PDB entry 6B8P | X-ray diffraction, 2.20 A resolution | chains A and B

Chain A:
Protein: Potassium voltage-gated channel subfamily KQT member 4
Source organism: Homo sapiens
UniProtKB: P56696 (KCNQ4_HUMAN); residue numbers follow UniProt; this construct covers 325-367, 524-557
Sequence (82 residues; row label = number of the first residue in the row; note: 154 numbers in that range are skipped by the numbering (no residue carries them; nothing is unmodelled there)):
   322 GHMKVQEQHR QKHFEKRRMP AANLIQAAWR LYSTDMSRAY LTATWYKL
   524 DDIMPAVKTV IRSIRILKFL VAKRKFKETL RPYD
Unresolved in the structure: 322-323, 554-557
Sequence notes: expression tag (322-324); linker (368-369)
Swiss-Prot annotation at these positions:
  - region (Interaction with CALM): Ala-342 to Arg-351, Arg-535 to Phe-549
  - binding site (a 1,2-diacyl-sn-glycero-3-phospho-(1D-myo-inositol-4,5-bisphosphate)): His-330, Lys-333
  - mutagenesis: His-330 (H330A: Shifted activation curve of KCNQ4 toward positive potentials compared to wild-type; when associated with A-333. Decreased current density; when associated with A-333), Lys-333 (K333A: Shifted activation curve of KCNQ4 toward positive potentials compared to wild-type. No difference in current density ...), Ile-346 (I346A: Loss of CALM binding. Impaired location at plasma membrane. Decreased KCNQ4 channel current; I346D: Loss of CALM binding. Impaired location at plasma membrane. Loss of KCNQ4 channel current), Ser-536 (S536A: No difference in CALM binding compared to wild-type; when associated with A-540; S536D: Loss of CALM binding; when associated with D-540. Loss of location at plasma membrane ...), Leu-540 (L540A: No difference in CALM binding compared to wild-type; when associated with A-536; L540D: Loss of CALM binding; when associated with D-536. Loss of location at plasma membrane ...)
From the paper describing this entry:
  - mutagenesis - I346A: decreased localization
  - mutagenesis - S536A/L540A: unchanged binding to Calmodulin-1 (chain B)
  - mutagenesis - S536A/L540A: unchanged binding to Apo/CaM

Chain B:
Protein: Calmodulin-1
Source organism: Homo sapiens
UniProtKB: P0DP23 (CALM1_HUMAN); residues 0-148 here correspond to UniProt positions 1-149 (UniProt number = residue number + 1)
Sequence (149 residues; each row starts with the number of its first residue; numbering starts at 0):
     0 MADQLTEEQI AEFKEAFSLF DKDGDGTITT KELGTVMRSL GQNPTEAELQ DMINEVDADG
    60 NGTIDFPEFL TMMARKMKDT DSEEEIREAF RVFDKDGNGY ISAAELRHVM TNLGEKLTDE
   120 EVDEMIREAD IDGDGQVNYE EFVQMMTAK
Unresolved in the structure: 0-2, 148
Bound ions: Mg2+: Asp-20, Asp-22, Asp-24, Thr-26, Glu-31
Swiss-Prot annotation at these positions:
  - binding site (Ca(2+)): Asp-20, Asp-22, Asp-24, Thr-26, Glu-31, Asp-56, Asp-58, Asn-60, Thr-62, Glu-67, Asp-93, Asp-95, Asn-97, Tyr-99, Glu-104, Asp-129, Asp-131, Asp-133, Gln-135, Glu-140
  - modified residue: Ala-1 (N-acetylalanine), Lys-21 (N6-acetyllysine), Thr-44 (Phosphothreonine), Ser-81 (Phosphoserine), Lys-94 (N6-acetyllysine), Tyr-99 (Phosphotyrosine), Ser-101 (Phosphoserine), Thr-110 (Phosphothreonine), Lys-115 (N6,N6,N6-trimethyllysine), Tyr-138 (Phosphotyrosine)
  - cross-link: Lys-21 (Glycyl lysine isopeptide (Lys-Gly) (interchain with G-Cter in SUMO2))

Interface between chain A and chain B:
Contacting residue pairs (85; chain A residue first):
  Phe-335(A) / Val-91(B)
  Arg-339(A) / Val-91(B)
  Arg-339(A) / Phe-92(B)
  Arg-339(A) / Leu-112(B)
  Ala-342(A) / Ala-88(B)
  Ala-342(A) / Val-91(B)  hydrophobic
  Ala-342(A) / Phe-92(B)  hydrophobic
  Ala-343(A) / Phe-92(B)
  Ala-343(A) / Met-109(B)
  Ala-343(A) / Leu-112(B)  hydrophobic
  Asn-344(A) / Gly-113(B)
  Asn-344(A) / Glu-114(B)  hydrogen bond (side chain-backbone)
  Leu-345(A) / Glu-84(B)
  Ile-346(A) / Ala-88(B)  hydrophobic
  Ile-346(A) / Phe-89(B)  hydrophobic
  Ile-346(A) / Met-109(B)  hydrophobic
  Gln-347(A) / Met-109(B)  hydrogen bond (side chain-backbone)
  Gln-347(A) / Leu-112(B)  hydrogen bond (side chain-backbone)
  Gln-347(A) / Gly-113(B)
  Gln-347(A) / Glu-114(B)  hydrogen bond (side chain-backbone)
  Gln-347(A) / Lys-115(B)
  Gln-347(A) / Leu-116(B)
  Ala-349(A) / Met-76(B)
  Ala-349(A) / Ile-85(B)  hydrophobic
  Trp-350(A) / Glu-120(B)
  Trp-350(A) / Glu-123(B)
  Trp-350(A) / Met-124(B)  hydrophobic
  Trp-350(A) / Glu-127(B)
  Trp-350(A) / Met-145(B)  hydrophobic
  Arg-351(A) / Glu-114(B)  hydrogen bond (side chain-backbone)
  Arg-351(A) / Lys-115(B)  hydrogen bond (side chain-backbone)
  Arg-351(A) / Leu-116(B)
  Arg-351(A) / Glu-120(B)  salt bridge
  Leu-352(A) / Met-76(B)  hydrophobic
  Tyr-353(A) / Glu-127(B)  hydrogen bond
  Tyr-353(A) / Met-144(B)
  Tyr-353(A) / Met-145(B)  hydrophobic
  Asp-356(A) / Lys-75(B)  salt bridge
  Met-357(A) / Glu-127(B)
  Ser-358(A) / Glu-123(B)  hydrogen bond
  Arg-359(A) / Glu-123(B)  hydrogen bond (backbone-side chain)
  Ala-529(A) / Glu-14(B)
  Ala-529(A) / Leu-18(B)  hydrophobic
  Thr-532(A) / Phe-12(B)
  Thr-532(A) / Ala-15(B)
  Thr-532(A) / Met-72(B)
  Val-533(A) / Ala-15(B)
  Val-533(A) / Leu-18(B)  hydrophobic
  Val-533(A) / Phe-19(B)  hydrophobic
  Val-533(A) / Val-35(B)  hydrophobic
  Ile-534(A) / Leu-39(B)  hydrophobic
  Arg-535(A) / Met-72(B)
  Ser-536(A) / Phe-19(B)
  Ser-536(A) / Phe-68(B)
  Ser-536(A) / Met-72(B)
  Ile-537(A) / Met-36(B)  hydrophobic
  Ile-537(A) / Gln-41(B)
  Ile-537(A) / Met-51(B)
  Ile-539(A) / Met-71(B)  hydrophobic
  Ile-539(A) / Met-72(B)  hydrophobic
  Ile-539(A) / Lys-75(B)
  Leu-540(A) / Met-51(B)
  Leu-540(A) / Val-55(B)  hydrophobic
  Leu-540(A) / Met-71(B)  hydrophobic
  Lys-541(A) / Met-36(B)
  Lys-541(A) / Gln-41(B)
  Lys-541(A) / Met-51(B)
  Phe-542(A) / Met-76(B)  hydrophobic
  Phe-542(A) / Ser-81(B)
  Phe-542(A) / Ile-85(B)  hydrophobic
  Leu-543(A) / Glu-54(B)
  Leu-543(A) / Val-55(B)  hydrophobic
  Val-544(A) / Asp-50(B)
  Val-544(A) / Met-51(B)  hydrophobic
  Val-544(A) / Glu-54(B)
  Lys-546(A) / Asp-78(B)  salt bridge
  Lys-546(A) / Asp-80(B)  salt bridge
  Lys-546(A) / Ser-81(B)  hydrogen bond
  Arg-547(A) / Glu-54(B)  salt bridge
  Lys-548(A) / Asp-50(B)  salt bridge
  Phe-549(A) / Glu-84(B)
  Phe-549(A) / Glu-87(B)
  Phe-549(A) / Ala-88(B)
  Lys-550(A) / Asp-80(B)  salt bridge
  Lys-550(A) / Glu-84(B)
Other interface residues (no listed pair), chain A (38 interface residues in all): Arg-338, Met-340, Val-530
Other interface residues (no listed pair), chain B (44 interface residues in all): Leu-32, Ile-63, Val-108, Phe-141
The authors on this interface:
  - hot spots on chain A (mutagenesis) - I346A, I346D, S536D/L540D: decreased binding to Calmodulin-1 (chain B)

Overview:
38 residues of chain A and 44 residues of chain B are in contact; the contacts include 10 hydrogen bonds and 7
salt bridges. Polar contacts include Arg-351(A)/Glu-120(B), Asp-356(A)/Lys-75(B) and Lys-546(A)/Asp-78(B).
From the paper: I346A, I346D and S536D/L540D of chain A reduce binding to Calmodulin-1 (chain B); I346A of
chain A reduces localization.
Here chain A is Potassium voltage-gated channel subfamily KQT member 4 and chain B is Calmodulin-1, both from
Homo sapiens. Entry 6B8P (Crystal Structure of the Mg2+/CaM:Kv7.4 (KCNQ4) AB domain complex) was determined by
X-ray diffraction (same publication as 6B8M, 6B8N and 6B8Q).
